Entry 2O7R (X-ray diffraction, 1.40 A resolution); this record covers chain A.

Chain A:
Protein: CXE carboxylesterase
Organism: Actinidia eriantha
Notes: EC 3.1.1.1
UniProt: Q0ZPV7 (Q0ZPV7_9ERIC); residues 1-335 here = UniProt positions 1-335
Sequence (338 residues; numbered 1 to 338; the number before each row is that of its first residue):
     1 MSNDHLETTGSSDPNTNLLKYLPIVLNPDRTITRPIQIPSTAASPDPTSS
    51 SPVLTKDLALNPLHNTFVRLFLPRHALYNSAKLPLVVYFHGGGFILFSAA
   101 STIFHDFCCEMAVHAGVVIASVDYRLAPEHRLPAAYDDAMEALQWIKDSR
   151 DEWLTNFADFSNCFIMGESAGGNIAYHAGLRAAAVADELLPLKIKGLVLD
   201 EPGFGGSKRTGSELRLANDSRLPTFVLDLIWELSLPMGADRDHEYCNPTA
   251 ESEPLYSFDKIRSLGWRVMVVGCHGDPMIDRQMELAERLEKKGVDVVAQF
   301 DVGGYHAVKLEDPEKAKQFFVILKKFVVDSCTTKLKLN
Unresolved in the structure: 1-17, 250-253, 329-338
Covalently attached groups: propyl acetate (4PA) linked to S169
Sequence notes: cloning artifact (336-338)
Residues lining bound ligands: propyl acetate (4PA): G91, G92, G93, F94, A170, G203, I230, W231, M278, H306
Curated features (UniProtKB/Swiss-Prot):
  - motif: H90 to G92 (Involved in the stabilization of the negatively charged intermediate by the formation of the oxyanion hole)
  - active site: S169, D276, H306
  - binding site (paraoxon): G92, G93, S169, A170

Overview:
Covalently linked propyl acetate: at S169. From UniProt: 3 active-site residues and 4 paraoxon-binding
residues.
Chain A is CXE carboxylesterase (Actinidia eriantha); the structure, Plant carboxylesterase AeCXE1 from
Actinidia eriantha with acyl adduct, was determined by X-ray diffraction, deposited together with 2O7V.
